8ESR - chains 1 and f of the 56 polymer chains in the assembly; structure by electron microscopy, 3.20 A resolution.

Chain 1:
Molecule: 3497-nt RNA strand
Organism: Schizosaccharomyces pombe
Sequence (3497 nucleotides; row label = number of the first residue in the row; note: 375 numbers in that range are skipped by the numbering (no residue carries them; nothing is unmodelled there); a row labelled like 1739A-1739F holds insertion residues (1739A, then the next letters in order)):
     1 AUUUGACCUC AAAUCAGGUA GGACUACGCG CUGAACUUAA GCAUAUCAAU AAGCGCAGGA
    61 AAAGAAAAUA ACCAUGAUUC CCUCAGUAAC GGCGAGUGAA GCGGGAAAAG CUCAAAUUUG
   121 AAAUCUGGCA ACAUUUCUUU UGUUGUCCGA GUUGUAAUUU CAAGAAGCUG CUUUGAGUGU
   181 AGACGAUCGG UCUAAGUUCC UUGGAACAGG ACGUCAGAGA GGGUGAGAAC CCCGUCUUUG
   241 GUCGAUUGGA UAUGCCAUAU AAAGCGCUUU CGAAGAGUCG AGUUGUUUGG GAAUGCAGCU
   301 CUAAAUGGGU GGUAAAUUUC AUCUAAAGCU AAAUAUUGGC GAGAGACCGA UAGCGAACAA
   361 GUAGAGUGAU CGAAAGAUGA AAAGAACUUU GAAAAGAGAG UUAAAUAGUA CGUGAAAUUG
   421 CUGAAAGGGA AGCAUUGGAA AUCAGUCUUA CCUGGGUGAG AUCAGUAGUC UCUUCGCGAG
   481 ACUAUGCACU CUGAACCUGU GGUAGGUCAG CAUCAGUUUU CGGGGGCGGA AAAAGAAUAA
   541 GGGAAGGUGG CUUUCCGGGU UCUGCCUGGG GAGUGUUUAU AGCCCUUGUU GUAAUACGUC
   601 CACUGGGGAC UGAGGACUGC GGCUUCGUGC CAAGGAUGCU GACAUAAUGG UUUUCAAUGG
   661 CCCGUCUUGA AACACGGACC AAGGAGUCUA GCAUCUAUGC GAGUGUUUGG GUGAUGAAAA
   721 CCCAUCCGCG AAAUGAAAGU GAAUGCAGGU GGGAACGCCC UUGUGGCGUG CACCAUCGAC
   781 CGACCCGGAA GUUUGUCAAU GGAAGGGUUU GAGUAAGAGC AUAGCUGUUG GGACCCGAAA
   841 GAUGGUGAAC UAUGCCUGAA UAGGGUGAAG CCAGAGGAAA CUCUGGUGGA GGCUCGUAGA
   901 GAUUCUGACG UGCAAAUCGA UCUUCAAAUU UGGGUAUAGG GGCGAAAGAC UAAUCGAACC
   961 AUCUAGUAGC UGGUUCCUGC CGAAGUUUCC CUCAGGAUAG CAGAAACUCA GAUCAGUUUU
  1021 AUGAGGUAAA GCGAAUGAUU AGAGGUCUUG GGGAAGGAAU UUCCUCAACC UAUUCUCAAA
  1081 CUUUAAAUAU GUAAGACGCC CUUGUCGCUU AAUUGGACGU GGGCCAUCGA AUGAGAGUUU
  1141 CUAGUGGGCC AUUUUUGGUA AGCAGAACUG GCGAUGCGGG AUGAACCGAA CGUGAGGUUA
  1201 AGGUGCCGGA AUGUACGCUC AUCAGACACC AGAAAAGGUG UUAGUUCAUC UAGACAGCAG
  1261 GACGGUGGCC AUGGAAGUCG GAAUCCGCUA AGGAGUGUGU AACAACUCAC CUGCCGAAUG
  1321 AACUAGCCCU GAAAAUGGAU GGCGCUUAAG CGUACUACCC AUACCUCACC GUCUGGGUUA
  1381 GCUUUGAGAA GCUCAGACGA GUAGGCAGGC GUGGAGGUUU GUGACGAAGC CUUGGGCGUG
  1441 AGCCUGGGUC GAACAGCCUC UAGUGCAGAU CUUGGUGGAA GUAGCAAAUA UUCAAAUGAG
  1501 AACUUUGAAG ACUGAAGUGG GGAAAGGUUC CAUGUGAACA GCAGUUGGAC AUGGGUUAGU
  1561 CGAUCCUAAG AGAUAGGGAA GCUCCGUAUG AAAGUUGCAC GAUUUUUCGU GCCUCCUAUC
  1621 GAAAGGGAAU CCGGUUAAUA UUCCGGAACC AGAAGGUGGA AUCAACACGG CAACGUAAAU
  1681 GAAGUUGGAG ACGUCGGCGG GAGCCCUGGG AAGAGUUCUC UUUUCUUUUU AACAAACCA
1739A-1739F UUGAAC
  1741 C
  1747 ACCCUGAAAU CGGUUUAUCC GGAGCUAGGG UAUGGUGUUU GGAAGAGUUC AGCGCCUCAU
  1807 GCUGAAUCCG GUGCGCUCUC GACGGCCCUU GAAAAUCCAA CGGAAGAAUG GACCUUCGGG
  1867 UCCUUGUUUU CACAUCUGGU CGUACUCAUA ACCGCAGCAG GUCUCCAAGG UGAACAGCCU
  1927 CUAGUUGAUA GAACAAUGUA GAUAAGGGAA GUCGGCAAAA U
1967A-1967Z GGAUCCGUAACUUCGGGAUAAGGAUU
1968A-1968Z GGCUCUAAGGGUUGGGUACGUUGGGC
1969A-1969Z CUUGGAACCUGAACGGUUGCUGGACU
1970A-1970Z GAGCGUGGACCGAUGUCUUUUCUCGC
1971A-1971Z CUUUCGGGGUGAGAAGGGAUGUUGGA
1972A-1972Z CCUGCUUGGACCUUGGCGGCCGGGAA
1973A-1973Z GUCCUUGGUCGGGCUUUUCUCCUUCU
1974A-1974Z CGGGGAUUAUGCUCUUACUGGCGUAC
1975A-1975Z GUUUAACAACCAACUUAGAACUGGUA
1976A-1976Z CGGACAAGGGGAAUCUGACUGUCUAA
1977A-1977Z UUAAAACAUAGCAUUGCGAUGGCCAG
1978A-1978Z AAAGUGGUGUUGACGCAAUGUGAUUU
1979A-1979Z CUGCCCAGUGCUCUGAAUGUCAAAGU
1980A-1980Z GAAGAAAUUCAACCAAGCGCGGGUAA
1981A-1981E ACGGC
  2210 GGG
  2340 AGUAACUAUG ACUCUCUUAA GGUAGCCAAA UGCCUCGUCA UCUAACUAGU GACGCGCAUG
  2400 AAUGGAUUAA CGAGAUUCCC ACUGUCCCUA UCUACUAUCU AGCGAAACCA CAGCCUGGGG
  2460 AACGGGCCAG GCAAAAUCAG CGGGGAAAGA AGACCCUGUU GAGCUUGACU CUAGUUUGAC
  2520 AUUGUGAAGA GACAUAGAGG GUGUAGGAUA AGUGGGAGUA UGUUUCGGCA UACGCCGGUG
  2580 AAAUACCACU ACCUUUAUCG UUUCUUUACU UAAUCAAUGA AGCGGAAUUG GGAUUUAUUU
  2640 CCCAUAUUCU AGCGUUAAAG UUUCUUCGCG AACUGAUCCG CGUUGAUGAC AUUGUCAGGU
  2700 GGGGAGUUUG GCUGGGGCGG CACAUCUGUU AAAAGAUAAC GCAGGUGUCC UAAGGGGGAC
  2760 UCAUCGAGAA CAGAAAUCUC GAGUAGAAUA AAAGGGUAAA AGUCCCCUUG AUUUUGAUUU
  2820 UCAGUGUGAA UACAAACCAU GAAAGUGUGG CCUAUCGAUC CUUUGUUCCC UCGAAAUUUG
  2880 AGGACAGAGG UGCCAGAAAA GUUACCACAG GGAUAACUGG CUUGUGGCAG CCAAGCGUUC
  2940 AUAGCGACGU UGCUUUUUGA UUCUUCGAUG UCGGCUCUUC CUAUCAUACC GAAGCAGAAU
  3000 UCGGUAAGCG UUGGAUUGUU CACCCACUAA UAGGGAACGU GAGCUGGGUU UAGACCGUCG
  3060 UGAGACAGGU UAGUUUUACC CUACUGAUGA AGUGUCGUCG CAAUGGUAAU UCAACUUAGU
  3120 ACGAGAGGAA CCGUUGAUUC AGAUCAUUGG UAUUUGCGGC UGCCUGACAA GGCAAUGCCG
  3180 CGGAGCUAUC AUCUGCCGGA UAACGGCUGA ACGCCUCUAA GCCAGAAUCC GUGCCAGAAA
  3240 GCGACGAUUU UUUGGUCCGC AUGAUUUAUA UGUAUAAAAA UAGAGGUAGG ACUUGUUCCU
  3300 ACUCUCCUGU AUCGUAGAAG AUGGGCGAUG GUUGAUGAAA CGGAAGUGUU UUAUUGACUU
  3360 GUCCAUGAAA UUCCAUUGAA AUCUUGUGCG GAAUCGAAUC CAUUGCAUAC GACUUUAAUG
  3420 UGGAACGGGG UAUUGUAAGC AGUAGAGUAG CCUUGUUGUU ACGAUCUGCU GAGAUUAAGC
  3480 CUUUGUUCCC AAGAUUUG
Not modelled in the structure: 1-2, 37-47, 92-95, 287-294, 314-318, 446-505, 552-573, 625-627, 736-738, 761-763, 782-812, 861-929, 940-955, 991-994, 1024-1089, 1095-1129, 1227-1231, 1382-1386, 1486-1489, 1615-1617, 1663-1665, 1739A-1739F, 1801-1806, 1853-1871, 1894-1908, 1918-1922, 1967A-1967Z, 1968A-1968Z, 1969A-1969Z, 1970A-1970Z, 1971A-1971Z, 1972A-1972Z, 1973A-1973Z, 1974A-1974Z, 1975A-1975Z, 1976A-1976Z, 1977A-1977Z, 1978A-1978Z, 1979A-1979Z, 1980A-1980Z, 1981A-1981E, 2340-2416, 2483-2492, 2518-2694, 2708-2896, 2914-2919, 2936-2942, 2954-2969, 3015-3021, 3047-3051, 3066, 3074-3079, 3248-3268, 3290-3297, 3376-3394, 3442-3464
Construct notes: conflict C1741 (U7796 in 157310483)

Chain f:
Molecule: 60S ribosomal protein L33-B
Organism: Schizosaccharomyces pombe
UniProt: Q9USG6 (RL33B_SCHPO); residues 1-108 here = UniProt positions 1-108
Sequence (108 residues; row label = number of the first residue in the row):
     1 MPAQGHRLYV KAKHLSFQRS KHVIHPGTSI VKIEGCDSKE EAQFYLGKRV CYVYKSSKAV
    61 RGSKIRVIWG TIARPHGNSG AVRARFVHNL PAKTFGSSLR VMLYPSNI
Not modelled in the structure: 1-2

Chain 1 / chain f interface:
Pairs across the interface (94):
  U436(1) with Pro26(f), sugar contact; Asn89(f), hydrogen bond to the phosphate
  G437(1) with His88(f), phosphate contact; Asn89(f), hydrogen bond to the sugar; Leu90(f), sugar contact; Pro91(f), sugar contact
  G438(1) with Tyr54(f), hydrogen bond to the phosphate; His88(f), salt bridge to the phosphate; Pro91(f), sugar contact; Lys93(f), sugar contact
  A439(1) with Tyr54(f), hydrogen bond to the phosphate; Arg66(f), salt bridge to the phosphate
  A440(1) with Ser56(f), hydrogen bond to the phosphate; Ser57(f), phosphate contact; Lys58(f), phosphate contact; Arg66(f), salt bridge to the phosphate
  A441(1) with Lys58(f), salt bridge to the phosphate
  G510(1) with Arg49(f), salt bridge to the phosphate
  C511(1) with Pro105(f), phosphate contact
  U520(1) with Gln43(f), sugar contact
  G607(1) with Gln43(f), hydrogen bond to the base; Leu46(f), base contact; Asn107(f), sugar contact
  G608(1) with Leu46(f), sugar contact; Gly47(f), phosphate contact; Ile72(f), sugar contact; Ala73(f), hydrogen bond to the sugar
  A609(1) with Thr71(f), phosphate contact; Ala73(f), sugar contact; Arg85(f), hydrogen bond to the sugar
  A647(1) with Val60(f), phosphate contact
  U648(1) with His88(f), salt bridge to the phosphate
  G649(1) with His88(f), salt bridge to the phosphate
  A656(1) with Ala92(f), hydrogen bond to the sugar; Lys93(f), sugar contact
  A657(1) with Ile24(f), base contact; Ala92(f), sugar contact; Phe95(f), sugar contact
  U658(1) with Arg19(f), sugar contact; His22(f), hydrogen bond to the sugar; Val23(f), sugar contact; Ile24(f), sugar contact
  G659(1) with His22(f), salt bridge to the phosphate
  G1179(1) with Lys21(f), phosphate contact; His22(f), phosphate contact
  G1180(1) with Lys21(f), salt bridge to the phosphate
  G1196(1) with Arg85(f), salt bridge to the phosphate
  G1197(1) with Arg74(f), salt bridge to the phosphate; Arg85(f), salt bridge to the phosphate
  U1198(1) with Arg74(f), salt bridge to the phosphate
  G1208(1) with Arg19(f), sugar contact; Lys21(f), hydrogen bond to the base
  G1209(1) with Ser16(f), sugar contact; Arg19(f), sugar contact; Ser20(f), base contact; Lys21(f), hydrogen bond to the base; His76(f), hydrogen bond to the sugar
  A1210(1) with His76(f), sugar contact; Gly77(f), phosphate contact; Asn78(f), phosphate contact
  A1211(1) with Gly77(f), phosphate contact; Asn78(f), hydrogen bond to the phosphate; Ser79(f), hydrogen bond to the phosphate
  A1357(1) with Lys39(f), hydrogen bond to the sugar; Asn78(f), hydrogen bond to the sugar
  C1358(1) with Gly77(f), hydrogen bond to the phosphate; Asn78(f), hydrogen bond to the sugar
  C1359(1) with His76(f), phosphate contact; Gly77(f), phosphate contact; Arg83(f), salt bridge to the phosphate
  C1360(1) with Gln18(f), hydrogen bond to the phosphate; Arg19(f), sugar contact; Ser20(f), phosphate contact; His76(f), phosphate contact; Arg83(f), salt bridge to the phosphate
  A1361(1) with Ser20(f), phosphate contact; His25(f), salt bridge to the phosphate
  U3270(1) with Arg7(f), sugar contact; Tyr9(f), sugar contact; Lys11(f), salt bridge to the phosphate; Arg100(f), hydrogen bond to the base
  G3271(1) with Gln4(f), base contact; His6(f), phosphate contact; Arg7(f), salt bridge to the phosphate
  G3313(1) with Gln4(f), hydrogen bond to the base
  U3314(1) with Gln4(f), hydrogen bond to the sugar
  A3318(1) with His6(f), stacking on the base
  G3319(1) with Gly5(f), base contact; His6(f), hydrogen bond to the base
  C3373(1) with Tyr104(f), sugar contact
  A3374(1) with Trp69(f), hydrogen bond to the phosphate
  U3375(1) with Ile65(f), sugar contact; Val67(f), phosphate contact; Trp69(f), hydrogen bond to the phosphate
Interface residues without a listed pair, chain 1 (45 interface residues in all): A509, C610, A646
Interface residues without a listed pair, chain f (58 interface residues in all): Ala3, Thr28, Ile30, Arg61, Ile68, Pro75, Val87

Summary:
Chain 1 and chain f form an interface of 45 and 58 residues respectively, with 26 hydrogen bonds, 18 salt
bridges and 1 aromatic stacking contact. Polar contacts include G607(1)-Gln43(f), G1208(1)-Lys21(f) and
G1209(1)-Lys21(f).
Here chain 1 is a 3497-nt RNA strand and chain f is 60S ribosomal protein L33-B, both from Schizosaccharomyces
pombe. Entry 8ESR (Ytm1 associated nascent 60S ribosome (-fkbp39) State 2) was determined by electron
microscopy, deposited together with 8ESQ, 8ETC, 8ETG, 8ETH, 8ETI, 8ETJ and 3 further entries.
